Entry 6YXY (electron microscopy, 3.10 A resolution); this record covers chains AA and EB of the 83 polymer chains in the assembly.

Chain AA:
Molecule: 12S ribosomal RNA
Source organism: Trypanosoma brucei brucei
Sequence (1176 nucleotides; row label = number of the first residue in the row):
     1 AUUUUACCAA UUAAGAAGAA UAUUAUAAUA AUGGGUGUCU UAUAUUUUAA AUAAAUAUUU
    61 AAAUUCCGUG UAGUAAAUUU AUUAUUUGUA UUAUUUAUAU AAUAGGUGUA UUAUAUUUAA
   121 AUUUUAAAUU UGUUGUUUUA UAUUUAGAUA CAUAUUUAUA GAUUAAUAUA UUUAAAUAAU
   181 AUUUUAAAAU UUAUUGAACU GUAAUUAUUA GUUUAAUAUU UUUAGUUUGA UGUUGAAAUA
   241 UUUAAUUAAA GAUGUUACAG UUGUUCUAUA UGUACCAAAU AAAUAUAGUA AGAUUAUUUU
   301 AGUUGAAUUA AUAAAUAAAU AUUUAUUUUU CUUUGUAAAU AUUAUGAACA AUUUAAAAAU
   361 UAAUCUGUUU AACUAAAAUG UUAUAUAUAA UAAUCUAAGU UAAUUUGAAU AUUAAAAGUA
   421 CAAGUAUAAU UUGUAAUUCU AAAGUAUUUU AAUGGUAUAU UUUUAGUAGG UAAAUGAAAA
   481 GUAUAAAUGG AUAUAACUUA AUAUUUAAUA UUUGUUUAAU GAAAAGUAUU UUAUUAUUAU
   541 AUUGUAUAGU AUUAUUAUAG UGUAUAGUUU UUUAAAAAUA UAAAAAUAUU GUUAAUAAAA
   601 UUAUCGUAUU UUAAGUGCGU UUAUUAAAUG CGUUUGUCUA AGAUAAUUAU UUAAGAUUAU
   661 UCUUGUAAAU AUAUUUAAAU AUUAAUAAUU CUUAAAAUAA AAAAAUAUCC UCAAUUGCAA
   721 UAUUAUUGUA GCAUAGUAAU UUGUUAACUA AAUAUUAAAG UGUUCCAUAG AAAAUUUUUA
   781 AAUUACAACA AAUAAAAUAA AGUAUGAAUU AAUAUCAAAA UUUUAAUAAA AAUUAAAAAA
   841 UUAAAAUAGG GCAAGUCCUA CUCUCCUUUA CAAAGAGAAC AUUAUGAUAU GUAAUUGUAU
   901 GUUUGAUUGG GGCAAUACUA UAUUUAUUUA UAUAGCAUAA GAACUAUAUU CUUUGAAAUU
   961 AUAAAAGGUU CGAGCAGGUU AACAAGCAUU AAAAAUAAAU GUGUUUCAUC GUCUACUUAU
  1021 UACCAUGAUU GNNNNNNNNN NNNNNNNNNA AUUCGUUAGU UGGGUUAAAA UCGUUGUAAA
  1081 GCAGAUUUGU UUAUAUAUUU AAUUUUUAUA AUUAAUAAUA AUUAAUAUAA GUACGCAAGG
  1141 AUUGAUUAUU GAAAAAAGAA AGAAGAAUAU AAUUUA
Not modelled in the structure: 207-221, 397-442, 595-784, 1024-1031, 1050-1058, 1066-1070
Differences from the reference sequence: conflict N1032 (A2395 in 343546), N1033 (U2396 in 343546), N1034 (U2397 in 343546), N1035 (G2398 in 343546), N1036 (U2399 in 343546), N1037 (U2400 in 343546), N1038 (C2401 in 343546), N1039 (A2402 in 343546), N1040 (U2403 in 343546), N1041 (C2404 in 343546), N1042 (A2405 in 343546), N1043 (A2406 in 343546), N1044 (A2407 in 343546), N1045 (A2408 in 343546), N1046 (U2409 in 343546), N1047 (A2410 in 343546), N1048 (G2411 in 343546), N1049 (U2412 in 343546)
Bound ions: Mg2+ site 1 near A30 (its only coordinating residue here); Mg2+ site 2: A63, G68; Mg2+ site 3: G70 (shared with 2 residues of chain A8); Mg2+ site 4 near G108 (its only coordinating residue here); Mg2+ site 5 near A140 (its only coordinating residue here); Mg2+ site 6 near U145 (its only coordinating residue here); Mg2+ site 7 near A146 (its only coordinating residue here); Mg2+ site 8: A198, C199; Mg2+ site 9: A238, A551; Mg2+ site 10 near U267 (its only coordinating residue here); Mg2+ site 11 near G469 (its only coordinating residue here); Mg2+ site 12 near A495 (its only coordinating residue here); 6 more Mg2+ sites not listed

Chain EB:
Protein: mt-LAF2
Source organism: Trypanosoma brucei brucei
UniProtKB: D0A9G9 (D0A9G9_TRYB9); residues 1-754 here = UniProt positions 1-754
Chain sequence (754 residues; row label = number of the first residue in the row):
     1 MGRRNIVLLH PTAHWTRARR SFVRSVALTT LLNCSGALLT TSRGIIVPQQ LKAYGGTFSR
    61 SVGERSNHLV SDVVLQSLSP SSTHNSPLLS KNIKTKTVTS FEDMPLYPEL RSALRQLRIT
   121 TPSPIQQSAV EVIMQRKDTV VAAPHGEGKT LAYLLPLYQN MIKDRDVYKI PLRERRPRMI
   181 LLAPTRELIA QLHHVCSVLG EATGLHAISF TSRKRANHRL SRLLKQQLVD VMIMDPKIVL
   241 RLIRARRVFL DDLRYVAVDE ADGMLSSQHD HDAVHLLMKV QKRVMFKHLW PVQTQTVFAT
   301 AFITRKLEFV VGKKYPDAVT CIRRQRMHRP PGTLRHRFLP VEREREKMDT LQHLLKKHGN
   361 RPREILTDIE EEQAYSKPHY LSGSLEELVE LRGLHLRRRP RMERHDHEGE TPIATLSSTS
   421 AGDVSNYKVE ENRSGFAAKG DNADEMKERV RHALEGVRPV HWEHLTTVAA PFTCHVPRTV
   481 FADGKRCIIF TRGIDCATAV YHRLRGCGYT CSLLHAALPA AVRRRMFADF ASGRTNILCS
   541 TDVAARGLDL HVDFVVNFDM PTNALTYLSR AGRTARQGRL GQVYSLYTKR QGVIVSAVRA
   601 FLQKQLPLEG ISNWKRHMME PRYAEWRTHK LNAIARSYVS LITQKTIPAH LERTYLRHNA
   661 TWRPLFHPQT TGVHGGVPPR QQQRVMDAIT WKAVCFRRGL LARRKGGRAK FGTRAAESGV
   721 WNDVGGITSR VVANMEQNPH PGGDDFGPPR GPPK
Not modelled in the structure: 1-44, 394-440
Differences from the reference sequence: conflict Ala301 (Thr in D0A9G9)
Ligand contacts: ATP (adenosine-5'-triphosphate): Ile119, Thr121, Pro122, Ser123, Gln126, Pro144, His145, Gly146, Glu147, Gly148, Lys149, Thr150, Leu151, Glu260, Ala301, Val468, Ala469, Ala470, Pro471, Phe472, Thr473, Gly547, Asp549, Gly572, Arg573, Arg576, Gln577

Interface between chain AA and chain EB:
Contacting residue pairs (324):
  A128(AA) - Arg680(EB)  hydrogen bond to the base
  U129(AA) - Phe666(EB)  sugar contact
  U129(AA) - His667(EB)  phosphate contact
  U129(AA) - Arg680(EB)  hydrogen bond to the sugar
  U130(AA) - His667(EB)  salt bridge to the phosphate
  G132(AA) - Arg627(EB)  salt bridge to the phosphate
  G132(AA) - Leu631(EB)  base contact
  G132(AA) - Trp662(EB)  hydrogen bond to the sugar
  G132(AA) - Pro664(EB)  sugar contact
  U133(AA) - Pro664(EB)  phosphate contact
  U137(AA) - Pro678(EB)  sugar contact
  U137(AA) - Gln681(EB)  sugar contact
  U138(AA) - Arg680(EB)  sugar contact
  U138(AA) - Gln681(EB)  sugar contact
  U138(AA) - Arg684(EB)  salt bridge to the phosphate
  U139(AA) - Arg684(EB)  salt bridge to the phosphate
  A198(AA) - Trp721(EB)  sugar contact
  A198(AA) - Asn722(EB)  hydrogen bond to the sugar
  A198(AA) - Asp723(EB)  base contact
  A198(AA) - Val724(EB)  hydrogen bond to the base
  C199(AA) - Lys705(EB)  hydrogen bond to the base
  C199(AA) - Ala709(EB)  sugar contact
  C199(AA) - Lys710(EB)  hydrogen bond to the sugar
  C199(AA) - Phe711(EB)  phosphate contact
  C199(AA) - Gly712(EB)  hydrogen bond to the sugar
  C199(AA) - Thr713(EB)  phosphate contact
  C199(AA) - Arg714(EB)  salt bridge to the phosphate
  C199(AA) - Trp721(EB)  sugar contact
  U200(AA) - Lys705(EB)  sugar contact
  U200(AA) - Thr713(EB)  hydrogen bond to the phosphate
  U200(AA) - Arg714(EB)  salt bridge to the phosphate
  U226(AA) - Arg703(EB)  phosphate contact
  A238(AA) - Arg698(EB)  sugar contact
  U239(AA) - Cys695(EB)  base contact
  U239(AA) - Arg698(EB)  base contact
  U239(AA) - Gly699(EB)  hydrogen bond to the base
  U239(AA) - Ala702(EB)  sugar contact
  U239(AA) - Gly707(EB)  hydrogen bond to the sugar
  U239(AA) - Arg708(EB)  phosphate contact
  U239(AA) - Ala709(EB)  hydrogen bond to the phosphate
  A240(AA) - Gly707(EB)  phosphate contact
  A240(AA) - Arg708(EB)  phosphate contact
  U255(AA) - Arg730(EB)  hydrogen bond to the sugar
  U256(AA) - Arg730(EB)  phosphate contact
  A270(AA) - Arg704(EB)  hydrogen bond to the phosphate
  U271(AA) - Arg697(EB)  salt bridge to the phosphate
  U271(AA) - Leu701(EB)  phosphate contact
  U271(AA) - Arg704(EB)  salt bridge to the phosphate
  U271(AA) - Lys705(EB)  phosphate contact
  G272(AA) - Lys705(EB)  salt bridge to the phosphate
  U273(AA) - Lys710(EB)  hydrogen bond to the sugar
  U273(AA) - Trp721(EB)  base contact
  A274(AA) - Lys710(EB)  salt bridge to the phosphate
  A274(AA) - Phe711(EB)  base contact
  C275(AA) - Ile45(EB)  hydrogen bond to the phosphate
  C275(AA) - Val694(EB)  base contact
  C275(AA) - Arg698(EB)  salt bridge to the phosphate
  C276(AA) - Ile45(EB)  phosphate contact
  C276(AA) - Arg697(EB)  salt bridge to the phosphate
  A277(AA) - Ile45(EB)  hydrogen bond to the phosphate
  A277(AA) - Ile46(EB)  base contact
  G288(AA) - Arg60(EB)  base contact
  A290(AA) - Thr670(EB)  hydrogen bond to the phosphate
  A290(AA) - Val673(EB)  phosphate contact
  A290(AA) - His674(EB)  hydrogen bond to the sugar
  A290(AA) - Pro679(EB)  base contact
  A291(AA) - Phe666(EB)  sugar contact
  A291(AA) - His667(EB)  salt bridge to the phosphate
  A291(AA) - Thr670(EB)  hydrogen bond to the phosphate
  A291(AA) - Pro679(EB)  sugar contact
  G292(AA) - Arg680(EB)  salt bridge to the phosphate
  U308(AA) - Phe309(EB)  sugar contact
  U308(AA) - Lys313(EB)  salt bridge to the phosphate
  U309(AA) - Arg305(EB)  sugar contact
  U309(AA) - Lys306(EB)  hydrogen bond to the base
  U309(AA) - Phe309(EB)  sugar contact
  A310(AA) - Val70(EB)  sugar contact
  A310(AA) - Ser71(EB)  hydrogen bond to the phosphate
  A310(AA) - Ser267(EB)  base contact
  A310(AA) - Arg305(EB)  salt bridge to the phosphate
  A311(AA) - Ser267(EB)  hydrogen bond to the sugar
  A311(AA) - His271(EB)  phosphate contact
  A311(AA) - Lys306(EB)  salt bridge to the phosphate
  U312(AA) - Lys237(EB)  base contact
  U312(AA) - Ser267(EB)  phosphate contact
  U312(AA) - Asp270(EB)  base contact
  U312(AA) - His271(EB)  salt bridge to the phosphate
  U312(AA) - His275(EB)  hydrogen bond to the sugar
  A313(AA) - Arg244(EB)  hydrogen bond to the base
  A313(AA) - His275(EB)  salt bridge to the phosphate
  A314(AA) - His271(EB)  base contact
  A314(AA) - Val274(EB)  base contact
  A314(AA) - His275(EB)  base contact
  A314(AA) - Met278(EB)  sugar contact
  A314(AA) - Lys306(EB)  base contact
  A314(AA) - Val310(EB)  base contact
  A314(AA) - Lys314(EB)  base contact
  A315(AA) - Lys282(EB)  salt bridge to the phosphate
  A315(AA) - Lys314(EB)  base contact
  U316(AA) - Lys314(EB)  hydrogen bond to the base
  A344(AA) - Ser59(EB)  base contact
  A344(AA) - Arg60(EB)  base contact
  A344(AA) - Val62(EB)  sugar contact
  A344(AA) - Gln669(EB)  hydrogen bond to the sugar
  U345(AA) - Gln669(EB)  base contact
  G346(AA) - Val62(EB)  phosphate contact
  G346(AA) - Arg622(EB)  sugar contact
  G346(AA) - Tyr623(EB)  hydrogen bond to the sugar
  G346(AA) - Ala624(EB)  hydrogen bond to the sugar
  G346(AA) - Arg627(EB)  base contact
  G346(AA) - Pro668(EB)  base contact
  G346(AA) - Gln669(EB)  hydrogen bond to the base
  A347(AA) - Val62(EB)  phosphate contact
  A347(AA) - Gly63(EB)  phosphate contact
  A347(AA) - Arg622(EB)  salt bridge to the phosphate
  A347(AA) - Ala624(EB)  sugar contact
  A347(AA) - Glu625(EB)  sugar contact
  A347(AA) - Thr628(EB)  hydrogen bond to the sugar
  A348(AA) - Arg65(EB)  sugar contact
  A348(AA) - Ser81(EB)  hydrogen bond to the phosphate
  A348(AA) - Ser82(EB)  phosphate contact
  A348(AA) - Arg622(EB)  salt bridge to the phosphate
  A348(AA) - Glu625(EB)  sugar contact
  A348(AA) - Thr628(EB)  base contact
  A348(AA) - His629(EB)  sugar contact
  C349(AA) - Ser79(EB)  hydrogen bond to the phosphate
  A350(AA) - Arg324(EB)  salt bridge to the phosphate
  A351(AA) - Pro80(EB)  base contact
  A351(AA) - Arg324(EB)  salt bridge to the phosphate
  U353(AA) - Thr95(EB)  base contact
  U353(AA) - Lys96(EB)  salt bridge to the phosphate
  U354(AA) - Asn92(EB)  hydrogen bond to the sugar
  U354(AA) - Ile93(EB)  sugar contact
  U354(AA) - Lys94(EB)  base contact
  U354(AA) - Thr95(EB)  phosphate contact
  U354(AA) - Gln135(EB)  hydrogen bond to the base
  U354(AA) - Lys137(EB)  hydrogen bond to the base
  U354(AA) - Val319(EB)  sugar contact
  A524(AA) - Asp723(EB)  hydrogen bond to the sugar
  A524(AA) - Thr728(EB)  phosphate contact
  A525(AA) - Asp723(EB)  phosphate contact
  A525(AA) - Val724(EB)  phosphate contact
  A525(AA) - Gly725(EB)  hydrogen bond to the phosphate
  A525(AA) - Thr728(EB)  phosphate contact
  A548(AA) - Gly719(EB)  base contact
  A548(AA) - Val720(EB)  base contact
  G549(AA) - Ala716(EB)  hydrogen bond to the base
  G549(AA) - Glu717(EB)  base contact
  G549(AA) - Val720(EB)  sugar contact
  G549(AA) - Trp721(EB)  sugar contact
  U550(AA) - Arg708(EB)  hydrogen bond to the sugar
  U550(AA) - Phe711(EB)  sugar contact
  U550(AA) - Ala716(EB)  base contact
  U556(AA) - Glu717(EB)  hydrogen bond to the sugar
  U558(AA) - Glu717(EB)  sugar contact
  U558(AA) - Gly719(EB)  hydrogen bond to the sugar
  U558(AA) - Val720(EB)  base contact
  A559(AA) - Ser718(EB)  phosphate contact
  A826(AA) - Thr661(EB)  base contact
  A826(AA) - Arg663(EB)  base contact
  A826(AA) - Pro664(EB)  base contact
  U827(AA) - Arg653(EB)  hydrogen bond to the sugar
  A848(AA) - Arg653(EB)  salt bridge to the phosphate
  G850(AA) - Arg684(EB)  salt bridge to the phosphate
  G851(AA) - Arg684(EB)  sugar contact
  G851(AA) - Val685(EB)  base contact
  G851(AA) - Ala688(EB)  base contact
  G851(AA) - Ile689(EB)  base contact
  G851(AA) - Lys692(EB)  hydrogen bond to the base
  C852(AA) - Gln681(EB)  phosphate contact
  A853(AA) - Lys52(EB)  hydrogen bond to the sugar
  A853(AA) - Ala53(EB)  base contact
  A853(AA) - Arg657(EB)  salt bridge to the phosphate
  A853(AA) - His658(EB)  salt bridge to the phosphate
  A853(AA) - Arg663(EB)  salt bridge to the phosphate
  A853(AA) - Pro664(EB)  hydrogen bond to the base
  A854(AA) - His658(EB)  base contact
  A854(AA) - Asn659(EB)  hydrogen bond to the base
  C861(AA) - Lys615(EB)  hydrogen bond to the phosphate
  U862(AA) - Lys615(EB)  salt bridge to the phosphate
  U903(AA) - Lys589(EB)  sugar contact
  U904(AA) - Lys589(EB)  hydrogen bond to the base
  U904(AA) - Arg590(EB)  sugar contact
  U904(AA) - Gly592(EB)  base contact
  U904(AA) - Val593(EB)  base contact
  G905(AA) - His68(EB)  base contact
  G905(AA) - Asn613(EB)  sugar contact
  G905(AA) - Trp614(EB)  stacking on the base
  A906(AA) - Thr562(EB)  phosphate contact
  A906(AA) - Asn613(EB)  hydrogen bond to the phosphate
  U907(AA) - Asp72(EB)  base contact
  U907(AA) - Gln268(EB)  hydrogen bond to the base
  U907(AA) - Thr562(EB)  phosphate contact
  G909(AA) - Gln268(EB)  base contact
  G909(AA) - Gly493(EB)  phosphate contact
  G910(AA) - Gln268(EB)  hydrogen bond to the base
  G910(AA) - Gly493(EB)  phosphate contact
  G910(AA) - Ile494(EB)  hydrogen bond to the phosphate
  G910(AA) - Thr541(EB)  hydrogen bond to the phosphate
  G910(AA) - Asp542(EB)  sugar contact
  G910(AA) - Val543(EB)  sugar contact
  G911(AA) - Pro184(EB)  hydrogen bond to the sugar
  G911(AA) - Thr185(EB)  sugar contact
  G911(AA) - Gln268(EB)  base contact
  G911(AA) - His269(EB)  base contact
  G911(AA) - Asp270(EB)  hydrogen bond to the base
  G911(AA) - Ile494(EB)  phosphate contact
  G911(AA) - His515(EB)  phosphate contact
  G911(AA) - Ala516(EB)  hydrogen bond to the phosphate
  G911(AA) - Thr541(EB)  hydrogen bond to the phosphate
  G911(AA) - Val543(EB)  phosphate contact
  G912(AA) - Pro184(EB)  sugar contact
  G912(AA) - Thr185(EB)  phosphate contact
  G912(AA) - Arg186(EB)  hydrogen bond to the phosphate
  G912(AA) - Asp235(EB)  hydrogen bond to the sugar
  G912(AA) - Lys237(EB)  hydrogen bond to the base
  G912(AA) - Ala516(EB)  phosphate contact
  G912(AA) - Arg523(EB)  salt bridge to the phosphate
  C913(AA) - Arg186(EB)  salt bridge to the phosphate
  C913(AA) - Thr211(EB)  phosphate contact
  C913(AA) - Ser212(EB)  hydrogen bond to the phosphate
  C913(AA) - Ile238(EB)  phosphate contact
  C913(AA) - Arg241(EB)  hydrogen bond to the sugar
  A914(AA) - Arg186(EB)  hydrogen bond to the base
  A914(AA) - Ser212(EB)  hydrogen bond to the phosphate
  A914(AA) - Arg213(EB)  hydrogen bond to the sugar
  A914(AA) - Asn217(EB)  phosphate contact
  A914(AA) - Arg241(EB)  salt bridge to the phosphate
  A914(AA) - Ala516(EB)  base contact
  A915(AA) - Lys214(EB)  phosphate contact
  A915(AA) - Arg215(EB)  hydrogen bond to the phosphate
  A915(AA) - Ala216(EB)  hydrogen bond to the phosphate
  U916(AA) - Lys214(EB)  hydrogen bond to the base
  U916(AA) - Arg215(EB)  sugar contact
  U916(AA) - Asn217(EB)  hydrogen bond to the phosphate
  A917(AA) - Arg215(EB)  salt bridge to the phosphate
  A917(AA) - His218(EB)  salt bridge to the phosphate
  C918(AA) - Ser221(EB)  hydrogen bond to the phosphate
  C918(AA) - Arg247(EB)  salt bridge to the phosphate
  U919(AA) - Lys225(EB)  salt bridge to the phosphate
  U921(AA) - Arg222(EB)  hydrogen bond to the base
  U928(AA) - Ala190(EB)  base contact
  U928(AA) - His193(EB)  hydrogen bond to the sugar
  U928(AA) - His194(EB)  hydrogen bond to the base
  U929(AA) - Arg213(EB)  salt bridge to the phosphate
  U929(AA) - Arg219(EB)  salt bridge to the phosphate
  U929(AA) - Arg524(EB)  hydrogen bond to the phosphate
  A930(AA) - Arg213(EB)  phosphate contact
  A930(AA) - Arg219(EB)  salt bridge to the phosphate
  A930(AA) - Arg524(EB)  salt bridge to the phosphate
  U931(AA) - Lys214(EB)  phosphate contact
  A932(AA) - Lys214(EB)  phosphate contact
  A932(AA) - Arg215(EB)  base contact
  U933(AA) - Arg215(EB)  hydrogen bond to the base
  U949(AA) - Arg246(EB)  base contact
  U950(AA) - Arg246(EB)  base contact
  C951(AA) - Arg246(EB)  salt bridge to the phosphate
  U952(AA) - Asn217(EB)  base contact
  U952(AA) - Ser221(EB)  hydrogen bond to the base
  U952(AA) - Arg241(EB)  base contact
  U952(AA) - Arg247(EB)  salt bridge to the phosphate
  A957(AA) - Arg186(EB)  hydrogen bond to the base
  A957(AA) - Ser212(EB)  base contact
  A957(AA) - Leu518(EB)  base contact
  A957(AA) - Pro519(EB)  sugar contact
  A957(AA) - Ala520(EB)  base contact
  A958(AA) - Ala517(EB)  sugar contact
  A958(AA) - Leu518(EB)  base contact
  A958(AA) - Pro519(EB)  base contact
  U959(AA) - Asp495(EB)  hydrogen bond to the sugar
  U959(AA) - Ala517(EB)  phosphate contact
  U960(AA) - Thr498(EB)  sugar contact
  U960(AA) - Ala499(EB)  phosphate contact
  U960(AA) - His502(EB)  stacking on the base
  U960(AA) - Arg503(EB)  hydrogen bond to the base
  A961(AA) - Met348(EB)  base contact
  A961(AA) - Arg492(EB)  sugar contact
  A961(AA) - Asp495(EB)  sugar contact
  A961(AA) - Cys496(EB)  sugar contact
  A961(AA) - Ala499(EB)  base contact
  A961(AA) - Phe558(EB)  base contact
  U962(AA) - Glu344(EB)  base contact
  U962(AA) - Arg345(EB)  base contact
  A963(AA) - Arg492(EB)  base contact
  A964(AA) - Arg590(EB)  hydrogen bond to the base
  A966(AA) - Lys589(EB)  salt bridge to the phosphate
  A966(AA) - Arg590(EB)  salt bridge to the phosphate
  G967(AA) - Arg343(EB)  phosphate contact
  G967(AA) - Lys589(EB)  salt bridge to the phosphate
  C975(AA) - Lys52(EB)  phosphate contact
  C975(AA) - Gly55(EB)  hydrogen bond to the phosphate
  C975(AA) - Gly56(EB)  phosphate contact
  A976(AA) - Lys52(EB)  salt bridge to the phosphate
  A976(AA) - Tyr54(EB)  phosphate contact
  A976(AA) - Gly55(EB)  hydrogen bond to the phosphate
  A976(AA) - Trp626(EB)  phosphate contact
  G977(AA) - Tyr54(EB)  phosphate contact
  G977(AA) - Trp626(EB)  hydrogen bond to the phosphate
  G978(AA) - His629(EB)  phosphate contact
  G978(AA) - Ala633(EB)  phosphate contact
  G978(AA) - Arg636(EB)  phosphate contact
  U979(AA) - Arg636(EB)  salt bridge to the phosphate
  U980(AA) - Arg636(EB)  base contact
  U980(AA) - Val639(EB)  base contact
  U980(AA) - Ser640(EB)  hydrogen bond to the phosphate
  C983(AA) - Gln603(EB)  sugar contact
  C983(AA) - Lys604(EB)  salt bridge to the phosphate
  A995(AA) - His353(EB)  hydrogen bond to the base
  A995(AA) - Lys356(EB)  base contact
  A995(AA) - Lys357(EB)  base contact
  A995(AA) - Arg361(EB)  sugar contact
  U996(AA) - Arg361(EB)  salt bridge to the phosphate
  U1086(AA) - Gln644(EB)  base contact
  U1086(AA) - Lys645(EB)  hydrogen bond to the sugar
  U1087(AA) - Lys645(EB)  salt bridge to the phosphate
  U1087(AA) - Tyr655(EB)  sugar contact
  U1087(AA) - Asn659(EB)  base contact
  U1088(AA) - Leu651(EB)  phosphate contact
  U1088(AA) - Thr654(EB)  hydrogen bond to the base
  U1088(AA) - Tyr655(EB)  hydrogen bond to the phosphate
  U1088(AA) - His658(EB)  hydrogen bond to the base
  U1088(AA) - Asn659(EB)  hydrogen bond to the base
  G1089(AA) - His650(EB)  stacking on the base
  U1092(AA) - Lys692(EB)  base contact
Other interface residues (no listed pair), chain AA (124 interface residues in all): U134, U253, A355, G526, A920, A982, A984
Other interface residues (no listed pair), chain EB (203 interface residues in all): Leu51, Phe58, Ser61, Glu64, Val73, Asn85, Val132, Ser197, Ser209, Ala245, Asp272, Gln325, Glu342, His475, Leu513, Val522, Met526, Met619, Leu665, Gly676, Val677, Ile727

Overview:
124 residues of chain AA face 203 of chain EB across their interface, with 91 hydrogen bonds, 52 salt bridges
and 3 aromatic stacking contacts. Among the polar pairs are A128(AA)-Arg680(EB), A198(AA)-Val724(EB) and
C199(AA)-Lys705(EB). Ligands of chain EB: ATP.
Chain AA is 12S ribosomal RNA and chain EB is mt-LAF2, both from Trypanosoma brucei brucei; the structure,
State B of the Trypanosoma brucei mitoribosomal large subunit assembly intermediate, was determined by
electron microscopy (same publication as 6YXX).
